Entry 6AVG (X-ray diffraction, 2.60 A resolution); this record covers chains C and P of the 5 polymer chains in the assembly.

== Chain C ==
Protein: T-cell receptor alpha variable 4, TCR alpha chain
From: Homo sapiens
UniProt: A0A0B4J268 (A0A0B4J268_HUMAN); residues 4-95 here correspond to UniProt positions 18-109 (UniProt number = residue number + 14)
Chain sequence (202 residues; numbered 3 to 204; the number before each row is that of its first residue):
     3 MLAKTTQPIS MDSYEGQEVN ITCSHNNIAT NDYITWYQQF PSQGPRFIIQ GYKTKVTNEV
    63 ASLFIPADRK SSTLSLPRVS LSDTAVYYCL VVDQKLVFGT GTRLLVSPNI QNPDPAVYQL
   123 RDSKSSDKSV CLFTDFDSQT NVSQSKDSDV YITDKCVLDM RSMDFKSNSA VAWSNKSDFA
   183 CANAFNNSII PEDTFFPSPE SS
Disordered / not traced: 3-4, 201-204
Disulfide bonds: C25-C91, C133-C183
Differences from the reference sequence: initiating methionine (3); conflict V94 (Gly108 in A0A0B4J268)

== Chain P ==
Protein: Ala-pro-arg-gly-pro-his-gly-gly-ala-ala-ser-gly-leu
Chain sequence (13 residues; row label = number of the first residue in the row):
     1 APRGPHGGAA SGL

== How chain C and chain P interact ==
Contacting residue pairs (5):
  Y35(C) - H6(P)
  Q52(C) - H6(P)  hydrogen bond (side chain-backbone)
  V94(C) - G7(P)
  D95(C) - H6(P)
  D95(C) - G7(P)  hydrogen bond (backbone-backbone)
Other interface residues (no listed pair), chain C (7 interface residues in all): N33, Q96, L98
Other interface residues (no listed pair), chain P (4 interface residues in all): A1, P5

== Summary ==
The interface between chain C and chain P involves 7 residues on one side and 4 on the other, with 2 hydrogen
bonds. Polar contacts include Q52(C)-H6(P) and D95(C)-G7(P).
Here chain C is T-cell receptor alpha variable 4, TCR alpha chain (Homo sapiens) and chain P is
Ala-pro-arg-gly-pro-his-gly-gly-ala-ala-ser-gly-leu. Entry 6AVG (Crystal structure of the KFJ37
TCR-NY-ESO-1-HLA-B*07:02 complex) was determined by X-ray diffraction, deposited together with 6AT5, 6AT6 and
6AVF.
